Entry 5Y3B (X-ray diffraction, 3.00 A resolution); this record covers chains A and B of the 7 polymer chains in the assembly.

Chain A (and B):
Molecule: Dixin
Source organism: Mus musculus
Notes: chain B of this document is another copy of the same molecule, construct and numbering; everything in this record applies to it too
Reference sequence: Q80Y83 (DIXC1_MOUSE); residues 388-470 here correspond to UniProt positions 625-707 (UniProt number = residue number + 237)
Chain sequence (86 residues; each row starts with the number of its first residue):
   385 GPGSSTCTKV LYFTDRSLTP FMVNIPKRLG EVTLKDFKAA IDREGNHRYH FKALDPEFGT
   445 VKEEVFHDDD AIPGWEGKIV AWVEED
Unresolved in the structure: 385-388 (chain B: 385-389)
Differences from the reference sequence: expression tag (385-387)
Reported in the primary citation:
  - self-association interface (contacts with another copy of this molecule); pairs are residue here / residue on that copy: K393-D439 (salt bridge), L395-F442 (hydrophobic contact), S401-K446 (hydrogen bond), T403-K446 (hydrogen bond), M406-V445 (hydrophobic contact), N408-E447 (hydrogen bond), E441-K462 (salt bridge), F442-R400 (backbone contact), K446-D399 (salt bridge), V464-F442 (hydrophobic contact), L395, M406, V464, E468
  - mutagenesis - F397A, W466A: decreased binding to Axin DIX
  - mutagenesis - D399A, R400A, L402A: unchanged binding to Axin DIX
  - mutagenesis - V445A/K446A: decreased binding to Axin
  - mutagenesis - F405D: unchanged binding to Axin
  - mutagenesis - V445A/K446A, W466A: abolished binding to Dvl1 DIX domain
  - mutagenesis - D399A, R400A, L402A (1.5-fold): increased signaling
  - mutagenesis - F405D, D439A, F442A, V445A/K446A, W466A: decreased signaling

How chain A and chain B interact:
Pairs across the interface (24):
  K393(A) with D439(B), salt bridge
  L395(A) with F442(B), hydrophobic; V445(B), hydrophobic
  S401(A) with K446(B)
  T403(A) with T444(B); K446(B)
  P404(A) with T444(B); V445(B); K446(B), hydrogen bond (backbone-backbone)
  F405(A) with V445(B); K446(B)
  M406(A) with D439(B); V445(B); K446(B), hydrogen bond (backbone-backbone); E447(B); E448(B), hydrogen bond (backbone-backbone)
  V407(A) with E448(B)
  N408(A) with E447(B); F450(B)
  A424(A) with R432(B), hydrogen bond (backbone-side chain)
  I425(A) with R432(B), hydrogen bond (backbone-side chain)
  D426(A) with R432(B)
  K462(A) with E441(B), salt bridge; F442(B)
Interface residues without a listed pair, chain A (16 interface residues in all): P410, W459, V464
Interface residues without a listed pair, chain B (11 interface residues in all): H434

Overview:
16 residues of chain A and 11 residues of chain B are in contact; the contacts include 5 hydrogen bonds and 2
salt bridges. Among the polar pairs are K393(A)-D439(B), K462(A)-E441(B) and A424(A)-R432(B). The paper
reports that F405D, D439A and F442A of chain A, among others, reduce signaling; a self-association interface
involving K393(A), L395(A) and S401(A) among others; 9 substitutions were tested in all.
Both chains are Dixin (Mus musculus). Entry 5Y3B (Crystal structure of mouse Ccd1 DIX domain) was determined
by X-ray diffraction (same publication as 5Y3C).
